PDB entry 7DCX | electron microscopy, 5.90 A resolution (low resolution: residue-level contacts below are approximate; hydrogen-bond / salt-bridge calls are withheld) | chains H and K of the 9 polymer chains in the assembly

== Chain H ==
Protein: The light chain of 3C1 fab
Source organism: Mus musculus
Notes: antibody fragment or engineered binder
Chain sequence (214 residues; row label = number of the first residue in the row):
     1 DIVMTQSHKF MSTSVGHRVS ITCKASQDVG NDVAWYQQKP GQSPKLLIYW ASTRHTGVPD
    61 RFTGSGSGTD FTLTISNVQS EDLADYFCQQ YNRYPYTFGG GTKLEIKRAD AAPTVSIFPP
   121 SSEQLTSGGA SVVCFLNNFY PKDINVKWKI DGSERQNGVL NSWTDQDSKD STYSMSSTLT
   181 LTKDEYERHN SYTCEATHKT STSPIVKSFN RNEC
Not modelled in the structure: 214
Disulfides: Cys-23/Cys-88, Cys-134/Cys-194

== Chain K ==
Protein: Spike glycoprotein
Source organism: Severe acute respiratory syndrome coronavirus 2
UniProtKB: P0DTC2 (SPIKE_SARS2); residues 1-1208 here = UniProt positions 1-1208
Chain sequence (1261 residues; numbered 1 to 1261; the number before each row is that of its first residue):
     1 MFVFLVLLPL VSSQCVNLTT RTQLPPAYTN SFTRGVYYPD KVFRSSVLHS TQDLFLPFFS
    61 NVTWFHAIHV SGTNGTKRFD NPVLPFNDGV YFASTEKSNI IRGWIFGTTL DSKTQSLLIV
   121 NNATNVVIKV CEFQFCNDPF LGVYYHKNNK SWMESEFRVY SSANNCTFEY VSQPFLMDLE
   181 GKQGNFKNLR EFVFKNIDGY FKIYSKHTPI NLVRDLPQGF SALEPLVDLP IGINITRFQT
   241 LLALHRSYLT PGDSSSGWTA GAAAYYVGYL QPRTFLLKYN ENGTITDAVD CALDPLSETK
   301 CTLKSFTVEK GIYQTSNFRV QPTESIVRFP NITNLCPFGE VFNATRFASV YAWNRKRISN
   361 CVADYSVLYN SASFSTFKCY GVSPTKLNDL CFTNVYADSF VIRGDEVRQI APGQTGKIAD
   421 YNYKLPDDFT GCVIAWNSNN LDSKVGGNYN YLYRLFRKSN LKPFERDIST EIYQAGSTPC
   481 NGVEGFNCYF PLQSYGFQPT NGVGYQPYRV VVLSFELLHA PATVCGPKKS TNLVKNKCVN
   541 FNFNGLTGTG VLTESNKKFL PFQQFGRDIA DTTDAVRDPQ TLEILDITPC SFGGVSVITP
   601 GTNTSNQVAV LYQDVNCTEV PVAIHADQLT PTWRVYSTGS NVFQTRAGCL IGAEHVNNSY
   661 ECDIPIGAGI CASYQTQTNS PGSASSVASQ SIIAYTMSLG AENSVAYSNN SIAIPTNFTI
   721 SVTTEILPVS MTKTSVDCTM YICGDSTECS NLLLQYGSFC TQLNRALTGI AVEQDKNTQE
   781 VFAQVKQIYK TPPIKDFGGF NFSQILPDPS KPSKRSFIED LLFNKVTLAD AGFIKQYGDC
   841 LGDIAARDLI CAQKFNGLTV LPPLLTDEMI AQYTSALLAG TITSGWTFGA GAALQIPFAM
   901 QMAYRFNGIG VTQNVLYENQ KLIANQFNSA IGKIQDSLSS TASALGKLQD VVNQNAQALN
   961 TLVKQLSSNF GAISSVLNDI LSRLDPPEAE VQIDRLITGR LQSLQTYVTQ QLIRAAEIRA
  1021 SANLAATKMS ECVLGQSKRV DFCGKGYHLM SFPQSAPHGV VFLHVTYVPA QEKNFTTAPA
  1081 ICHDGKAHFP REGVFVSNGT HWFVTQRNFY EPQIITTDNT FVSGNCDVVI GIVNNTVYDP
  1141 LQPELDSFKE ELDKYFKNHT SPDVDLGDIS GINASVVNIQ KEIDRLNEVA KNLNESLIDL
  1201 QELGKYEQGS GYIPEAPRDG QAYVRKDGEW VLLSTFLENL YFQGDYKDDD DKHHHHHHHH
  1261 H
Not modelled in the structure: 1-13, 70-76, 248-254, 621-640, 677-688, 812, 828-853, 1148-1261
Differences from the reference sequence: engineered mutation Gly-682 (Arg in P0DTC2), Ser-683 (Arg in P0DTC2), Ser-685 (Arg in P0DTC2), Pro-986 (Lys in P0DTC2), Pro-987 (Val in P0DTC2); expression tag (1209-1261)
Disulfides: Cys-131/Cys-166, Cys-291/Cys-301, Cys-336/Cys-361, Cys-379/Cys-432, Cys-391/Cys-525, Cys-480/Cys-488, Cys-538/Cys-590, Cys-617/Cys-649, Cys-662/Cys-671, Cys-738/Cys-760, Cys-743/Cys-749, Cys-1032/Cys-1043, Cys-1082/Cys-1126

== How chain H and chain K interact ==
Contacting residue pairs - 25 pairs, chain H then chain K:
  Asp-1(H) with Asp-427(K)
  Gln-27(H) with Asp-428(K)
  Asp-28(H) with Gly-381(K)
  Val-29(H) with Tyr-380(K); Gly-381(K)
  Gly-30(H) with Gly-381(K); Ser-383(K)
  Asn-31(H) with Lys-378(K); Cys-379(K); Pro-384(K)
  Asp-32(H) with Tyr-380(K)
  Trp-50(H) with Thr-376(K); Lys-378(K)
  Ser-67(H) with Ser-383(K); Lys-386(K)
  Tyr-91(H) with Pro-412(K); Gly-413(K); Gln-414(K)
  Asn-92(H) with Pro-412(K); Gly-413(K); Asp-427(K)
  Arg-93(H) with Gly-413(K)
  Tyr-94(H) with Gly-413(K); Gln-414(K); Thr-415(K)
Interface residues without a listed pair, chain H (15 interface residues in all): Ser-52, Gly-68
Interface residues without a listed pair, chain K (17 interface residues in all): Tyr-369, Val-382, Pro-426

== In short ==
Chain H and chain K form an interface of 15 and 17 residues respectively.
Here chain H is the light chain of 3C1 fab (Mus musculus) and chain K is Spike glycoprotein (Severe acute
respiratory syndrome coronavirus 2). Entry 7DCX (S-3C1-F3a structure, two RBDs are up and one RBD is down,
each RBD binds with a ...) was determined by electron microscopy, deposited together with 7DCC, 7DD2 and 7DD8.
